2ZLE - chains D and M of the 13 polymer chains in the assembly; structure by electron microscopy, 28.00 A resolution (very low resolution: no residue pairs are listed; an interface is given only as per-side residue counts).

Chain D:
Protein: Outer membrane protein C
Organism: Escherichia coli
UniProt: P06996 (OMPC_ECOLI); residues 1189-1534 here correspond to UniProt positions 22-367 (UniProt number = residue number - 1167)
Chain sequence (346 residues; each row starts with the number of its first residue):
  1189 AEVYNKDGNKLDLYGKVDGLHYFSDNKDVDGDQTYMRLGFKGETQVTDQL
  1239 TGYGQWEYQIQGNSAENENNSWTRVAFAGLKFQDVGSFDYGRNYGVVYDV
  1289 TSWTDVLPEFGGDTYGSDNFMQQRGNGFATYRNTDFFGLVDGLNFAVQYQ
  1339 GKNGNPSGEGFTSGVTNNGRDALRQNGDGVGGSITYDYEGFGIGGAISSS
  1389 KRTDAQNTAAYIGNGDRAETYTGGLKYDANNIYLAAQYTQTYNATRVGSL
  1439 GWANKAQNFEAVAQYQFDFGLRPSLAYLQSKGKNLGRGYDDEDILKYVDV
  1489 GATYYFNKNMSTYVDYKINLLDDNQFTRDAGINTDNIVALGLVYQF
Curated features (UniProtKB/Swiss-Prot):
  - region: Gly-1283 to Gly-1300 (Loop L3)
  - binding site (Mg(2+)): Asn-1507, Leu-1509, Thr-1522

Chain M:
Protein: Protease do
Organism: Escherichia coli
Notes: EC 3.4.21.-
UniProt: P0C0V0 (DEGP_ECOLI); the construct lacks a stretch of the UniProt sequence, so the offset changes along the chain: 4693-4743 = UniProt 27-77; 4744-4852 = UniProt 105-213; 4853-5026 = UniProt 222-395; 5027-5100 = UniProt 401-474
Chain sequence (448 residues; row label = number of the first residue in the row; a row labelled like 4743A-4743Z holds insertion residues (4743A, then the next letters in order)):
  4693 AETSSATTAQQMPSLAPMLEKVMPSVVSINVEGSTTVNTPRMPRNFQQFF
  4743 G
4743A-4743Z DDSPFCQEGSPFQSSPFCQGGQGGNG
 4744A G
  4744 GQQQKFMALGSGVIIDADKGYVVTNNHVVDNATVIKVQLSDGRKFDAKMV
  4794 GKDPRSDIALIQIQNPKNLTAIKMADSDALRVGDYTVAIGNPFGLGETVT
  4844 SGIVSALGR
4852A-4852H SGLNAENY
  4853 ENFIQTDAAINRGNSGGALVNLNGELIGINTAILAPDGGNIGIGFAIPSN
  4903 MVKNLTSQMVEYGQVKRGELGIMGTELNSELAKAMKVDAQRGAFVSQVLP
  4953 NSSAAKAGIKAGDVITSLNGKPISSFAALRAQVGTMPVGSKLTLGLLRDG
  5003 KQVNVNLELQQSSQNQVDSSSIFN
5026A-5026E GIEGA
  5027 EMSNKGKDQGVVVNNVKTGTPAAQIGLKKGDVIIGANQQAVKNIAELRKV
  5077 LDSKPSVLALNIQRGDSTIYLLMQ
Disordered / not traced: 4693-4702, 4743A-4743Z, 4744A, 4852A-4852H, 5026A-5026E, 5099-5100
Curated features (UniProtKB/Swiss-Prot):
  - active site (Charge relay system): His-4770, Asp-4800, Ser-4867
  - binding site (substrate): Glu-4724, His-4770, Asp-4800, Gly-4865 to Ser-4867, Thr-4883 to Ala-4887, Leu-4922 to Gly-4926

Interface between chain D and chain M:
At this resolution (28 A) residue pairs are not listed: 45 residues of chain D and 12 of chain M lie at the interface.

In short:
The interface between chain D and chain M involves 45 residues on one side and 12 on the other. UniProt lists
3 Mg2+-binding residues on chain D; 3 active-site residues and 16 substrate-binding residues on chain M.
Chain D is Outer membrane protein C and chain M is Protease do, both from Escherichia coli; the structure,
Cryo-EM structure of DegP12/OMP, was determined by electron microscopy, deposited together with 3CS0.
